Entry 4YZH (X-ray diffraction, 2.00 A resolution); this record covers chains A and B.

[Chain A]
Name: Protein phosphatase 2C 57
From: Arabidopsis thaliana
Notes: EC 3.1.3.16
Reference sequence: P49599 (P2C57_ARATH); residue numbers follow UniProt; this construct covers 59-351
Chain sequence (302 residues; row label = number of the first residue in the row):
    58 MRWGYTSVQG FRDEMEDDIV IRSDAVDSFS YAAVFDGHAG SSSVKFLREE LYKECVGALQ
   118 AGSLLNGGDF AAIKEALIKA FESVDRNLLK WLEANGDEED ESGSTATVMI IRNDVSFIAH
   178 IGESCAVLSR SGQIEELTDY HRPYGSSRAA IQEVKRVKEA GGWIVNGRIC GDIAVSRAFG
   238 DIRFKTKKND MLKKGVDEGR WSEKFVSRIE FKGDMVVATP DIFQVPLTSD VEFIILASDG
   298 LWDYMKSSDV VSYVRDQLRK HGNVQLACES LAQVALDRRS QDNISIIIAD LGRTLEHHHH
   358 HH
Unresolved in the structure: 352-359
Construct notes: expression tag (58, 352-359); engineered mutation E180 (Asp in P49599)
Bound ions: Mn2+ site 1: D93, D296, D339; Mn2+ site 2: D93, G94 (shared with T403(B) of chain B)
Curated features (UniProtKB/Swiss-Prot):
  - binding site (Mn(2+)): D93, G94, D296, D339
What the authors report for this chain:
  - catalytic residues: R69
  - conformationally variable residues (side-chain flip): R69, R225, K250 to G270
  - specificity-determining residues: R69, R225
  - catalytic residues: H95, D296, D339 (proposed by the authors, not directly observed)

[Chain B]
Name: Chlorophyll a-b binding protein 2, chloroplastic
Reference sequence: P0CJ48 (CB1A_ARATH); residues 401-415 here correspond to UniProt positions 36-50 (UniProt number = residue number - 365)
Chain sequence (15 residues; each row starts with the number of its first residue):
   401 RKTVAKPKGP SGSPW
Unresolved in the structure: 411-415
Modified positions: T403 (phosphothreonine; TPO)
Bound ions: Mn2+: T403 (shared with D93(A), G94(A) of chain A)
What the authors report for this chain:
  - post-translational modification sites: T403
  - Mn2+ coordination: T403
  - specificity-determining residues: R401, K402

[Interface between chain A and chain B]
Pairs across the interface (37; chain A residue first):
  R69(A) with R401(B), hydrogen bond (side chain-backbone); K402(B); T403(B)
  D93(A) with T403(B)
  G94(A) with T403(B)
  H95(A) with T403(B); V404(B)
  W220(A) with K408(B), hydrogen bond (side chain-backbone); G409(B); P410(B)
  V222(A) with K408(B); G409(B); P410(B), hydrophobic
  N223(A) with R401(B), hydrogen bond (backbone-side chain)
  R225(A) with R401(B); K402(B), hydrogen bond (side chain-backbone); T403(B); V404(B); A405(B)
  C227(A) with P407(B); K408(B), hydrogen bond (backbone-backbone)
  G228(A) with A405(B); K406(B); K408(B)
  D229(A) with T403(B); V404(B); A405(B), hydrogen bond (backbone-backbone); P407(B)
  I230(A) with T403(B)
  A231(A) with T403(B), hydrogen bond (backbone-backbone)
  R240(A) with V404(B)
  R257(A) with P407(B)
  W258(A) with P407(B), hydrophobic; K408(B); G409(B)
  F262(A) with P410(B)
  D339(A) with T403(B)
Interface residues without a listed pair, chain A (22 interface residues in all): A96, E180, Y201, V232
The authors on this interface:
  - pairs named by the authors: R69(A)-T403(B), W220(A)-K408(B) (hydrogen bond), W220(A)-P410(B) (hydrophobic contact), N223(A)-R401(B) (backbone contact), R225(A)-R401(B), R225(A)-K402(B), C227(A)-K408(B) (hydrogen bond), D229(A)-V404(B) (backbone contact), D229(A)-A405(B) (hydrogen bond), A231(A)-T403(B) (backbone contact), R257(A)-P407(B) (hydrophobic contact), W258(A)-P407(B) (hydrophobic contact), F262(A)-P410(B) (hydrophobic contact), Q338(A)-R401(B) (water-mediated contact)

[Summary]
22 residues of chain A and 10 residues of chain B are in contact, with 7 hydrogen bonds. Polar pairs include
R69(A)-R401(B), W220(A)-K408(B) and N223(A)-R401(B). The authors report contacts between R69(A) and T403(B),
R225(A) and R401(B) and R225(A) and K402(B); hydrogen bonds between W220(A) and K408(B), C227(A) and K408(B)
and D229(A) and A405(B); hydrophobic contacts between W220(A) and P410(B), R257(A) and P407(B) and W258(A) and
P407(B) among others. From the paper: catalytic residues R69(A), H95(A) and D296(A) among others; Mn2+
coordination by T403(B).
Here chain A is Protein phosphatase 2C 57 (Arabidopsis thaliana) and chain B is Chlorophyll a-b binding
protein 2, chloroplastic. Entry 4YZH (Structure of the Arabidopsis TAP38/PPH1 in complex with pLhcb1
phosphopeptide substrate) was determined by X-ray diffraction (same publication as 4YZG).
